Entry 7YF0 (electron microscopy, 3.40 A resolution); this record covers chains B and R of the 22 polymer chains in the assembly.

# Chain B
Molecule: RNA helicase
From: Mammalian orthoreovirus 3
Notes: EC 3.6.4.13
UniProt: C9E874 (C9E874_9REOV); residues 1-1275 here = UniProt positions 1-1275
Sequence (1275 residues; each row starts with the number of its first residue):
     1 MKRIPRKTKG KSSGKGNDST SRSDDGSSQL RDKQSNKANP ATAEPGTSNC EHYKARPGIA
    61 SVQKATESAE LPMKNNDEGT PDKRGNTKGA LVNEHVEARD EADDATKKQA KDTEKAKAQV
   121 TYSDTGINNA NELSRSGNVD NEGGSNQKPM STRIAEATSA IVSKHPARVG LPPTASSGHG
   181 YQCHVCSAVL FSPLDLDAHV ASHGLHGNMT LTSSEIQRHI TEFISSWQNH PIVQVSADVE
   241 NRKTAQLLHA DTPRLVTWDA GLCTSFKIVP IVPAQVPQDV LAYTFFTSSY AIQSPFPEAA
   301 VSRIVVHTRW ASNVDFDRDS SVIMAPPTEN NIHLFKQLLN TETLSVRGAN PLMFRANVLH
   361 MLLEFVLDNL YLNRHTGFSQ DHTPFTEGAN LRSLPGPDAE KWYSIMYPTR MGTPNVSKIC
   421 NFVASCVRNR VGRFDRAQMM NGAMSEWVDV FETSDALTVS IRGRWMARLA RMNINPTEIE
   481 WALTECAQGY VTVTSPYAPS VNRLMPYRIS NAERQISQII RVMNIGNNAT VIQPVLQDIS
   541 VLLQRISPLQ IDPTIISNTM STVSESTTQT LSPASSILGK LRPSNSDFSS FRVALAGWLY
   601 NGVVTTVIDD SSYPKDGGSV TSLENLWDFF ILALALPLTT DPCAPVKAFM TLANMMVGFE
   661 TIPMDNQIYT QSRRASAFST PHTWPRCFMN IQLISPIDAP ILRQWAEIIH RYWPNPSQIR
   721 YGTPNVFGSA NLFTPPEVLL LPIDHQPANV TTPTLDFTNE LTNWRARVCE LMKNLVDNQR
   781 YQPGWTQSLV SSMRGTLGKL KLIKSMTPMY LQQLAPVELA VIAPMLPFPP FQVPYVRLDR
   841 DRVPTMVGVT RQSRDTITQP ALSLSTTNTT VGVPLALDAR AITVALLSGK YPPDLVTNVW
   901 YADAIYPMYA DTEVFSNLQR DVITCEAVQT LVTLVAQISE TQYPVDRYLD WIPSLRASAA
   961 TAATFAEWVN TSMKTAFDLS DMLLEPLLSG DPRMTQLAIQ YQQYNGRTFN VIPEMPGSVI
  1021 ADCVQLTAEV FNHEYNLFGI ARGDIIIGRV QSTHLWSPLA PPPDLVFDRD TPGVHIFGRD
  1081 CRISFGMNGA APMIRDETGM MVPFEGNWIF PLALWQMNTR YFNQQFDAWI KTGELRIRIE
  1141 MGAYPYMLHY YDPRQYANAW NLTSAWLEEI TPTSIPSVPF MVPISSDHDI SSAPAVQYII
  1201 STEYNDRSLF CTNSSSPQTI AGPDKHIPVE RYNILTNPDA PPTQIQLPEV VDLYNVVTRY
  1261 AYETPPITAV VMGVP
Unresolved in the structure: 1-179, 206-240
Ion coordination: Zn2+: Cys186, His203

# Chain R
Molecule: RNA-directed RNA polymerase
From: Mammalian orthoreovirus 3
Notes: EC 2.7.7.48
UniProt: C9E870 (C9E870_9REOV); residue numbers follow UniProt; this construct covers 1-1267
Sequence (1267 residues; numbered 1 to 1267; the number before each row is that of its first residue):
     1 MSSMILTQFG PFIESISGIT DQSNDVFENA AKAFSMFTRS DVYKALDEIP FSEDAMLPIP
    61 PTIYTKPSHD SYYYIDALNR VRRKTYQGPD DVYVPNCSIV ELLEPHETLT SYGRLSEAIE
   121 NRAKDGDSQA RIATTYGRIA ESQARQIKAP LEKFVLALLV AEAGGSLYDP VLQKYDEIPG
   181 LSHNCPLWCF REICRHISGP LPDRAPYLYL SAGVFWLMSP RMTSAIPPLL SDLVNLAILQ
   241 QTAGLDPSLV RLGVQICLHA AASSSYAWFI LKTKSIFPQN TLHSMYESLE GGYCPNLEWL
   301 EPRSDYKFMY MGAMPLSTKY ARSAPSNDKK ARELGEKYGL SSVVSELRRR TKTYSKHDFT
   361 SVRYIRDAMA CTSGIFLVRT PTETVLQEYT QSPEIKVPIP QKDWTGPIGE IRILKDTTSS
   421 IARYLYRTWY LAAARMAAQP RTWDPLFQAI MRSQYVTARG GSGATLRESL YAINVSLPDF
   481 KGLPVKAATK IFQAAQLANL PFSHTSVAIL ADTSMGLRNQ VQRRPRSIMP LNVPQQQVSA
   541 PHTLTADYIN YHMNLSTTSG SAVIEKVIPL GVYASSPPNQ SINIDISACD ASITWDFFLS
   601 VIMAAIHEGV ASSSIGKPFM GVPASIVNDE SVVGVRAARP ISGMQNMIQH LSKLYKRGFS
   661 YRVNDSFSPG NDFTHMTTTF PSGSTATSTE HTANNSTMME TFLTVWGPEH TDDPDVLRLM
   721 KSLTIQRNYV CQGDDGLMII DGNTAGKVNS ETIQKMLELI SKYGEEFGWK YDIAYDGTAE
   781 YLKLYFIFGC RIPNLSRHPI VGKERANSSA EEPWPAILDQ IMGIFFNGVH DGLQWQRWIR
   841 YSWALCCAFS RQRTMTGESV GYLQYPMWSF VYWGLPLVKV FGSDPWIFSW YMPTGDLGMY
   901 SWISLIRPLM TRWMVANGYV TDKCSPVFGN ADYRKCFNEL KLYQGYYMAQ LPRNPKKSGR
   961 AAPREVREQF TQALSDYLMQ NPELKSRVLR GRSEWEKYGA GIIHNPPSLF DVPHKWYQGA
  1021 QEAATATREE LAEMDETLMR ARKHSYSSFS KLLEAYLLVK WRMCEAREPS VDLRLPLCAG
  1081 IDPLNSDPFL KMVSVGPMLQ STRKYFAQTL FMAKTVSGLD VNAIDSALLR LRTLGADKKA
  1141 LTAQLLMVGL QESEADALAG KIMLQDVNTV QLARVVNLAV PDTWMSLDFD TMFKHHVKLL
  1201 PKDGRHLNTD IPPRMGWLRA ILRFLGAGMA MTATGVAVDI YLEDIHGGGR SLGQRFMTWM
  1261 RQEGRSA
Unresolved in the structure: 1-2, 454-510, 517-533, 560-564, 855-860, 958-1026, 1101-1121, 1137-1157, 1264-1267

# Interface between chain B and chain R
Contacting residue pairs - 28 pairs, chain B then chain R:
  Val185(B) - Tyr168(R)
  Val185(B) - Tyr175(R)  hydrogen bond (backbone-side chain)
  Cys186(B) - Tyr168(R)  hydrophobic
  Cys186(B) - Tyr175(R)
  Ser187(B) - Ile19(R)
  Ala188(B) - Ile19(R)
  Ala188(B) - Lys879(R)
  Val189(B) - Ile19(R)  hydrogen bond (backbone-backbone)
  Val189(B) - Thr20(R)
  Val189(B) - Lys879(R)  hydrogen bond (backbone-side chain)
  Leu190(B) - Gly882(R)
  Leu190(B) - Ser883(R)
  Phe191(B) - Trp913(R)
  His199(B) - Asp884(R)  salt bridge
  His203(B) - Tyr168(R)  hydrogen bond
  Ser557(B) - Lys1202(R)
  Ser557(B) - Asp1203(R)
  Ser561(B) - Lys1202(R)
  Glu565(B) - Arg1205(R)  salt bridge
  Ser566(B) - Arg1205(R)
  Thr567(B) - Arg1205(R)
  Thr567(B) - Asp1210(R)
  Thr567(B) - Ile1211(R)
  Thr568(B) - Pro1213(R)
  Gln569(B) - Arg1205(R)
  Ser572(B) - Arg1205(R)
  Ser575(B) - Arg1205(R)  hydrogen bond (side chain-backbone)
  Leu578(B) - Asp1203(R)
Other interface residues (no listed pair), chain B (22 interface residues in all): Ser202, Met560, Thr570
Other interface residues (no listed pair), chain R (22 interface residues in all): Gly18, Gln173, Pro885, Ala916, Gly1204, His1206, Leu1207

# In short
The chain B/chain R interface involves 22 residues from each chain, with 5 hydrogen bonds and 2 salt bridges.
Polar contacts include His199(B)-Asp884(R), Glu565(B)-Arg1205(R) and Val185(B)-Tyr175(R). Cys186(B) and
His203(B) coordinate Zn2+.
Here chain B is RNA helicase and chain R is RNA-directed RNA polymerase, both from Mammalian orthoreovirus 3.
Entry 7YF0 (In situ structure of polymerase complex of mammalian reovirus in the core) was determined by
electron microscopy together with 7YED, 7YEV, 7YEZ and 7YFE from the same study.
